Entry 5W1S (X-ray diffraction, 3.81 A resolution); this record covers chains B and C of the 7 polymer chains in the assembly.

== Chain B ==
Molecule: DNA-directed RNA polymerase subunit alpha
Source organism: Escherichia coli (strain K12)
Notes: EC 2.7.7.6
UniProt: P0A7Z4 (RPOA_ECOLI); residue numbers follow UniProt; this construct covers 1-329
Chain sequence (329 residues; row label = number of the first residue in the row):
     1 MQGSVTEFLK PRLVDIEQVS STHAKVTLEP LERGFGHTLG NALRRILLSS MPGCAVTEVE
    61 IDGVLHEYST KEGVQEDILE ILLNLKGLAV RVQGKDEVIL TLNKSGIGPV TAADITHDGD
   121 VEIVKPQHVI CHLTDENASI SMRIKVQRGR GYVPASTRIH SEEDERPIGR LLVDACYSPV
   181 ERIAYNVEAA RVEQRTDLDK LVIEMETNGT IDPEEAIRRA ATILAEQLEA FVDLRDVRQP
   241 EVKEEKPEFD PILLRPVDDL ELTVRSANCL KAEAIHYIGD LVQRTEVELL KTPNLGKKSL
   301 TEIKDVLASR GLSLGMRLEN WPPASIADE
Unresolved in the structure: 1-5, 161-171, 234-329
Swiss-Prot annotation at these positions:
  - region: E162 to E165 (Required for interaction with Crp at class II promoters)
  - modified residue: R265 (ADP-ribosylarginine), K297 (N6-acetyllysine), K298 (N6-acetyllysine)

== Chain C ==
Molecule: DNA-directed RNA polymerase subunit beta
Source organism: Escherichia coli (strain K12)
Notes: EC 2.7.7.6
UniProt: P0A8V2 (RPOB_ECOLI); residues 1-1342 here = UniProt positions 1-1342
Chain sequence (1342 residues; row label = number of the first residue in the row):
     1 MVYSYTEKKR IRKDFGKRPQ VLDVPYLLSI QLDSFQKFIE QDPEGQYGLE AAFRSVFPIQ
    61 SYSGNSELQY VSYRLGEPVF DVQECQIRGV TYSAPLRVKL RLVIYEREAP EGTVKDIKEQ
   121 EVYMGEIPLM TDNGTFVING TERVIVSQLH RSPGVFFDSD KGKTHSSGKV LYNARIIPYR
   181 GSWLDFEFDP KDNLFVRIDR RRKLPATIIL RALNYTTEQI LDLFFEKVIF EIRDNKLQME
   241 LVPERLRGET ASFDIEANGK VYVEKGRRIT ARHIRQLEKD DVKLIEVPVE YIAGKVVAKD
   301 YIDESTGELI CAANMELSLD LLAKLSQSGH KRIETLFTND LDHGPYISET LRVDPTNDRL
   361 SALVEIYRMM RPGEPPTREA AESLFENLFF SEDRYDLSAV GRMKFNRSLL REEIEGSGIL
   421 SKDDIIDVMK KLIDIRNGKG EVDDIDHLGN RRIRSVGEMA ENQFRVGLVR VERAVKERLS
   481 LGDLDTLMPQ DMINAKPISA AVKEFFGSSQ LSQFMDQNNP LSEITHKRRI SALGPGGLTR
   541 ERAGFEVRDV HPTHYGRVCP IETPEGPNIG LINSLSVYAQ TNEYGFLETP YRKVTDGVVT
   601 DEIHYLSAIE EGNYVIAQAN SNLDEEGHFV EDLVTCRSKG ESSLFSRDQV DYMDVSTQQV
   661 VSVGASLIPF LEHDDANRAL MGANMQRQAV PTLRADKPLV GTGMERAVAV DSGVTAVAKR
   721 GGVVQYVDAS RIVIKVNEDE MYPGEAGIDI YNLTKYTRSN QNTCINQMPC VSLGEPVERG
   781 DVLADGPSTD LGELALGQNM RVAFMPWNGY NFEDSILVSE RVVQEDRFTT IHIQELACVS
   841 RDTKLGPEEI TADIPNVGEA ALSKLDESGI VYIGAEVTGG DILVGKVTPK GETQLTPEEK
   901 LLRAIFGEKA SDVKDSSLRV PNGVSGTVID VQVFTRDGVE KDKRALEIEE MQLKQAKKDL
   961 SEELQILEAG LFSRIRAVLV AGGVEAEKLD KLPRDRWLEL GLTDEEKQNQ LEQLAEQYDE
  1021 LKHEFEKKLE AKRRKITQGD DLAPGVLKIV KVYLAVKRRI QPGDKMAGRH GNKGVISKIN
  1081 PIEDMPYDEN GTPVDIVLNP LGVPSRMNIG QILETHLGMA AKGIGDKINA MLKQQQEVAK
  1141 LREFIQRAYD LGADVRQKVD LSTFSDEEVM RLAENLRKGM PIATPVFDGA KEAEIKELLK
  1201 LGDLPTSGQI RLYDGRTGEQ FERPVTVGYM YMLKLNHLVD DKMHARSTGS YSLVTQQPLG
  1261 GKAQFGGQRF GEMEVWALEA YGAAYTLQEM LTVKSDDVNG RTKMYKNIVD GNHQMEPGMP
  1321 ESFNVLLKEI RSLGINIELE DE
Unresolved in the structure: 1-2
Swiss-Prot annotation at these positions:
  - modified residue (N6-acetyllysine): K1022, K1200

== Interface between chain B and chain C ==
Residue-residue contacts (9; chain B residue first):
  R33(B) - E820(C)  salt bridge
  R33(B) - P1081(C)
  R33(B) - E1083(C)  salt bridge
  G34(B) - E1083(C)
  H37(B) - R1216(C)  hydrogen bond
  N41(B) - R1216(C)
  N41(B) - T1217(C)  hydrogen bond (side chain-backbone)
  R44(B) - E1219(C)  salt bridge
  Y185(B) - T1217(C)
Other interface residues (no listed pair), chain C (8 interface residues in all): D1084, G1218

== Overview ==
6 residues of chain B and 8 residues of chain C are in contact; the contacts include 2 hydrogen bonds and 3
salt bridges. Among the polar pairs are R33(B)-E820(C), R33(B)-E1083(C) and R44(B)-E1219(C).
Chain B is DNA-directed RNA polymerase subunit alpha and chain C is DNA-directed RNA polymerase subunit beta,
both from Escherichia coli (strain K12); the structure, X-ray crystal structure of Escherichia coli RNA
polymerase and TraR complex, was determined by X-ray diffraction, deposited together with 5VSW and 5W1T.
